Entry 5GS8 (X-ray diffraction, 1.59 A resolution); this record covers chain A.

# Chain A
Protein: Beta-lactamase
Source organism: Serratia marcescens
Notes: EC 3.5.2.6
UniProtKB: A0A0B6VPP7 (A0A0B6VPP7_SERMA); residues 10-289 here correspond to UniProt positions 30-309 (UniProt number = residue number + 20)
Chain sequence (280 residues; row label = number of the first residue in the row):
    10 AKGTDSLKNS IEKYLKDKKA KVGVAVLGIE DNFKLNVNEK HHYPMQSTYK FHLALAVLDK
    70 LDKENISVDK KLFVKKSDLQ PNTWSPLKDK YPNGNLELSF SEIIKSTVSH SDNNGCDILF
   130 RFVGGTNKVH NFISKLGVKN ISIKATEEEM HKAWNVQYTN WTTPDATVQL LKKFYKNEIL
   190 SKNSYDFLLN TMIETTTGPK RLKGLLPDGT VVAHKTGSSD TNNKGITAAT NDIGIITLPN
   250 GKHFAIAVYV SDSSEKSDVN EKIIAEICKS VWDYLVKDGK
Not modelled in the structure: 10-11, 287-289
Metal / ion sites: Na+ site 1: Gly37, Asp40, Phe42; Na+ site 2: Glu48, Asp174; Na+ site 3 near Glu48 (its only coordinating residue here); Na+ site 4 near Glu106 (its only coordinating residue here); Na+ site 5: Asn123, Asp126; Na+ site 6: Val147, Ile150; Na+ site 7: Met159, Ala162, Trp163; Na+ site 8: Thr172, Asp174; Na+ site 9: Ile202, Thr204; Na+ site 10: Thr204, Thr206; Na+ site 11: Gly207, Asp241; Na+ site 12: Gly234, Thr236, Ser262, Glu264; 2 more Na+ sites not listed

# Summary
The Na+ site 1 is built by Gly37, Asp40 and Phe42. Glu48 and Asp174 form the Na+ site 2.
Chain A is Beta-lactamase (Serratia marcescens); the structure, Crystal structure of TLA-3 extended-spectrum
beta-lactamase, was determined by X-ray diffraction (same publication as 5GWA and 5X5G).
